PDB entry 7TKA | electron microscopy, 7.10 A resolution (low resolution: residue-level contacts below are approximate; hydrogen-bond / salt-bridge calls are withheld) | chains A and O of the 27 polymer chains in the assembly

# Chain A
Molecule: ATP synthase subunit alpha
Source organism: Saccharomyces cerevisiae
UniProt: P07251 (ATPA_YEAST); residues 1-510 here correspond to UniProt positions 36-545 (UniProt number = residue number + 35)
Chain sequence (510 residues; each row starts with the number of its first residue):
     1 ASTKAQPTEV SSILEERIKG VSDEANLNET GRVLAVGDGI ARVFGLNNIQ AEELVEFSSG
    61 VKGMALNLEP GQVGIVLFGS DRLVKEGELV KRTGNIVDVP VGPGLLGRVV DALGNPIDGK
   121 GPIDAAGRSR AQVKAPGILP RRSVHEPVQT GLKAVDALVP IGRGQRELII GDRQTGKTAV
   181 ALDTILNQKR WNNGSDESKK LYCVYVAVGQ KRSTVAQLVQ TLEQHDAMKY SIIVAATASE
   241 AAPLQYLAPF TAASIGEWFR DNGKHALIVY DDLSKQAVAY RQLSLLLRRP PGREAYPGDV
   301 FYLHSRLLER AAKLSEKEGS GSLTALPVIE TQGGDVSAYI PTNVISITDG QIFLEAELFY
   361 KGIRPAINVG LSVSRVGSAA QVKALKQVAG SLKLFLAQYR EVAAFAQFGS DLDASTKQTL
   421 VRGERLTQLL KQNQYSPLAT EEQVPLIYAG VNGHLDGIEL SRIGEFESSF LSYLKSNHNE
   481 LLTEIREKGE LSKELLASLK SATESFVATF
Disordered / not traced: 1-8, 408-409, 510
UniProt features mapped onto this chain:
  - binding site (ATP): Gly171 to Thr178
  - site: Ser372 (Required for activity)
  - modified residue (Phosphoserine): Ser22, Ser143

# Chain O
Molecule: ATP synthase subunit 5
Source organism: Saccharomyces cerevisiae
UniProt: P09457 (ATPO_YEAST); residues 1-195 here correspond to UniProt positions 18-212 (UniProt number = residue number + 17)
Chain sequence (195 residues; row label = number of the first residue in the row):
     1 ASKAAAPPPV RLFGVEGTYA TALYQAAAKN SSIDAAFQSL QKVESTVKKN PKLGHLLLNP
    61 ALSLKDRNSV IDAIVETHKN LDGYVVNLLK VLSENNRLGC FEKIASDFGV LNDAHNGLLK
   121 GTVTSAEPLD PKSFKRIEKA LSASKLVGQG KSLKLENVVK PEIKGGLIVE LGDKTVDLSI
   181 STKIQKLNKV LEDSI
Disordered / not traced: 1-6, 194-195

# How chain A and chain O interact
Contacting residue pairs (8):
  Ala25(A) - Thr175(O)
  Asn26(A) - Thr175(O)
  Leu27(A) - Asp173(O)
  Leu27(A) - Lys174(O)
  Leu27(A) - Thr175(O)
  Asn28(A) - Asp173(O)
  Glu29(A) - Asp173(O)
  Thr30(A) - Asp173(O)
Interface residues without a listed pair, chain A (7 interface residues in all): Glu24
Interface residues without a listed pair, chain O (6 interface residues in all): Gly172, Val176, Asp177

# Summary
7 residues of chain A face 6 of chain O across their interface. Curated annotation (UniProt) lists 8
ATP-binding residues on chain A.
Here chain A is ATP synthase subunit alpha and chain O is ATP synthase subunit 5, both from Saccharomyces
cerevisiae. Entry 7TKA (Yeast ATP synthase State 1catalytic(e) with 10 mM ATP backbone model) was determined
by electron microscopy (same publication as 7TJS, 7TJT, 7TJU, 7TJV, 7TJW, 7TJX and 30 further entries).
